6IEQ - chains L and H of the 3 polymer chains in the assembly; structure by X-ray diffraction, 3.90 A resolution.

# Chain L
Protein: PGT124 Fab Light Chain
Organism: Homo sapiens
Notes: antibody fragment or engineered binder
Amino-acid sequence (214 residues; each row starts with the number of its first residue; a row labelled like 67A-67C holds insertion residues (67A, then the next letters in order)):
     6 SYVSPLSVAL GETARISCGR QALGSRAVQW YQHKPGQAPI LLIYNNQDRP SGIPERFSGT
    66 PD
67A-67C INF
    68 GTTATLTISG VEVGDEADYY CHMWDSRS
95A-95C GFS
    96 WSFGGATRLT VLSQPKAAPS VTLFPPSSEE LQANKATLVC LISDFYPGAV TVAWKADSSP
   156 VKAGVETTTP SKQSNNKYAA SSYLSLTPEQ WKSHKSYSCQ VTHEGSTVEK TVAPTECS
Unresolved in the structure: 6, 211-213
Disulfide bonds: Cys23-Cys88, Cys135-Cys194

# Chain H
Protein: PGT124 Fab Heavy Chain
Organism: Homo sapiens
Notes: antibody fragment or engineered binder
Amino-acid sequence (236 residues; numbered 1 to 215 plus 21 insertion-coded residues; the number before each row is that of its first residue; a row labelled like 82A-82C holds insertion residues (82A, then the next letters in order)):
     1 QVQLQESGPG LVRPSETLSV TCIVSGGSIS NYYWTWIRQS PGKGLEWIGY ISDRETTTYN
    61 PSLNSRAVIS RDTSKNQLSL QL
82A-82C RSV
    83 TTADTAIYFC ATARRGQR
100A-100R IYGVVSFGEFFYYYYMDV
   101 WGKGTAVTVS SASTKGPSVF PLAPSSKSTS GGTAALGCLV KDYFPEPVTV SWNSGALTSG
   161 VHTFPAVLQS SGLYSLSSVV TVPSSSLGTQ TYICNVNHKP SNTKVDKKVE PKSCD
Unresolved in the structure: 127, 212-215
Disulfide bonds: Cys22-Cys92, Cys138-Cys194

# Chain L / chain H interface
Residue-residue contacts (77; chain L residue first):
  Tyr7(L) - Gly42(H)  hydrogen bond (side chain-backbone)
  Ser30(L) - Tyr100B(H)
  Ser30(L) - Phe100K(H)
  Arg31(L) - Arg100(H)  hydrogen bond (backbone-side chain)
  Ala32(L) - Tyr100M(H)
  Gln34(L) - Tyr100M(H)
  Gln34(L) - Tyr100O(H)
  Tyr36(L) - Tyr100O(H)
  Tyr36(L) - Met100P(H)  hydrogen bond (side chain-backbone)
  Tyr36(L) - Trp101(H)  hydrophobic
  His38(L) - Gln39(H)  hydrogen bond
  Gln42(L) - Phe91(H)
  Ala43(L) - Gly102(H)
  Ala43(L) - Lys103(H)
  Pro44(L) - Trp101(H)
  Leu46(L) - Met100P(H)
  Leu46(L) - Asp100Q(H)
  Tyr49(L) - Tyr100O(H)  hydrophobic
  Asn50(L) - Tyr100M(H)
  Asp67(L) - Arg100(H)  salt bridge
  Tyr87(L) - Gln39(H)
  Tyr87(L) - Gly44(H)
  Tyr87(L) - Leu45(H)  hydrogen bond (side chain-backbone)
  His89(L) - Trp47(H)
  Trp91(L) - Trp47(H)  hydrophobic
  Trp91(L) - Phe100K(H)
  Trp91(L) - Tyr100L(H)
  Trp91(L) - Tyr100M(H)  hydrophobic
  Trp91(L) - Tyr100N(H)
  Asp92(L) - Phe100K(H)
  Ser93(L) - Tyr100B(H)
  Ser93(L) - Phe100K(H)
  Ser95C(L) - Trp47(H)
  Trp96(L) - Trp47(H)
  Trp96(L) - Thr58(H)
  Trp96(L) - Tyr59(H)
  Trp96(L) - Asn60(H)
  Trp96(L) - Pro61(H)
  Phe98(L) - Leu45(H)  hydrophobic
  Phe98(L) - Trp47(H)  hydrophobic
  Phe119(L) - Leu122(H)  hydrophobic
  Phe119(L) - Ala123(H)
  Phe119(L) - Ala135(H)
  Phe119(L) - Leu136(H)  hydrophobic
  Ser122(L) - Phe120(H)
  Ser122(L) - Pro121(H)
  Glu124(L) - Pro121(H)
  Glu124(L) - Lys207(H)
  Glu125(L) - Phe120(H)
  Glu125(L) - Lys141(H)  salt bridge
  Lys130(L) - Lys141(H)
  Thr132(L) - Leu139(H)
  Val134(L) - Leu139(H)  hydrophobic
  Val134(L) - Ser177(H)
  Leu136(L) - Phe164(H)  hydrophobic
  Leu136(L) - Ser177(H)
  Leu136(L) - Val179(H)  hydrophobic
  Ile137(L) - Phe164(H)
  Ser138(L) - His162(H)
  Ser138(L) - Phe164(H)
  Glu161(L) - Val167(H)
  Glu161(L) - Gln169(H)
  Glu161(L) - Ser170(H)
  Thr163(L) - Pro165(H)
  Thr163(L) - Ala166(H)
  Thr163(L) - Val167(H)
  Ser166(L) - Pro165(H)
  Gln168(L) - His162(H)  hydrogen bond
  Ala174(L) - His162(H)
  Ala174(L) - Pro165(H)
  Ala175(L) - Phe164(H)
  Ser176(L) - Pro165(H)  hydrogen bond (side chain-backbone)
  Tyr178(L) - Val167(H)  hydrophobic
  Tyr178(L) - Ser175(H)  hydrogen bond (side chain-backbone)
  Tyr178(L) - Leu176(H)
  Tyr178(L) - Ser177(H)  hydrogen bond
  Ser180(L) - Gln169(H)
Other interface residues (no listed pair), chain L (45 interface residues in all): Gly41, Thr117, Pro120, Thr162
Other interface residues (no listed pair), chain H (49 interface residues in all): Ile37, Lys43, Gly49, Tyr50, Ile89, Gly137, Leu168

# Summary
45 residues of chain L face 49 of chain H across their interface; the contacts include 9 hydrogen bonds and 2
salt bridges. Among the polar pairs are Asp67(L)-Arg100(H), Glu125(L)-Lys141(H) and Tyr7(L)-Gly42(H).
Chain L is PGT124 Fab Light Chain and chain H is PGT124 Fab Heavy Chain, both from Homo sapiens; the
structure, Crystal Structure of HIV-1 Env ConM SOSIP.v7 in Complex with bNAb PGT124 and 35O22, was determined
by X-ray diffraction.
